Entry 8T58 (X-ray diffraction, 2.23 A resolution); this record covers chains A and C of the 3 polymer chains in the assembly.

== Chain A ==
Molecule: VHH domain
Organism: Homo sapiens
Notes: antibody fragment or engineered binder
Chain sequence (129 residues; row label = number of the first residue in the row; note: 10 numbers in that range are skipped by the numbering (no residue carries them; nothing is unmodelled there); numbers below 1 keep their minus sign (Gly-1 is residue -1)):
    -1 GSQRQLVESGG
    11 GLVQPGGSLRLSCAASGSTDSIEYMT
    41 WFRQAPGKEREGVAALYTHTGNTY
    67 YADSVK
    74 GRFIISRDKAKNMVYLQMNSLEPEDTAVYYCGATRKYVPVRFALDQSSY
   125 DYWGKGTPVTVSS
Not modelled in the structure: -1 to 2
Cystine bridges: Cys23-Cys104

== Chain C ==
Molecule: Fab heavy chain
Organism: Homo sapiens
Notes: antibody fragment or engineered binder
Chain sequence (238 residues; row label = number of the first residue in the row; note: 10 numbers in that range are skipped by the numbering (no residue carries them; nothing is unmodelled there); numbers below 1 keep their minus sign (Glu-2 is residue -2)):
    -2 EISEVQLVESGG
    11 GLVQPGGSLRLSCAASGFNFSYYSIH
    41 WVRQAPGKGLEWVAYISSSSSYTS
    67 YADSVK
    74 GRFTISADTSKNTAYLQMNSLRAEDTAVYYCARGYQYWQYHASWYWNGGL
   125 DYWGQGTLVTVFNQI
   141 KGPSVFPLAPSSKSTSGGTAALGCLVKDYFPEPVTVSWNSGALTSGVHTF
   191 PAVLQSSGLYSLSSVVTVPSSSLGTQTYICNVNHKPSNTKVDKKVEPKSC
   241 DKTHT
Not modelled in the structure: -2 to 0, 154-157, 241-245
Cystine bridges: Cys23-Cys104, Cys164-Cys220

== Interface between chain A and chain C ==
Pairs across the interface (32; chain A residue first):
  Gly9(A) - Tyr118(C)  hydrogen bond (backbone-side chain)
  Gly11(A) - Tyr118(C)  hydrogen bond (backbone-side chain)
  Leu12(A) - Trp117(C)  hydrophobic
  Leu12(A) - Tyr118(C)
  Gln44(A) - Tyr33(C)
  Gln44(A) - Tyr108(C)  hydrogen bond (backbone-side chain)
  Ala45(A) - Tyr108(C)
  Pro46(A) - Tyr108(C)
  Pro46(A) - Gly121(C)
  Pro46(A) - Asp125(C)
  Gly47(A) - Asp125(C)  hydrogen bond (backbone-side chain)
  Gly47(A) - Tyr126(C)
  Thr99(A) - Trp119(C)
  Ala100(A) - Trp119(C)
  Val101(A) - Tyr108(C)  hydrophobic
  Val101(A) - His114(C)
  Val101(A) - Trp119(C)  hydrophobic
  Tyr103(A) - Tyr108(C)
  Gln119(A) - Tyr32(C)
  Trp127(A) - Tyr32(C)  hydrogen bond
  Lys129(A) - Tyr62(C)
  Lys129(A) - Tyr110(C)
  Lys129(A) - Tyr113(C)
  Lys129(A) - His114(C)  hydrogen bond (backbone-side chain)
  Gly130(A) - Tyr113(C)
  Gly130(A) - His114(C)
  Pro132(A) - His114(C)
  Pro132(A) - Tyr118(C)  hydrogen bond (backbone-side chain)
  Pro132(A) - Trp119(C)  hydrophobic
  Val133(A) - Trp119(C)
  Thr134(A) - Tyr118(C)  hydrogen bond (side chain-backbone)
  Thr134(A) - Trp119(C)
Interface residues without a listed pair, chain A (20 interface residues in all): Lys48, Arg50
Interface residues without a listed pair, chain C (15 interface residues in all): Asn29, Arg106

== Summary ==
The interface between chain A and chain C involves 20 residues on one side and 15 on the other, with 8
hydrogen bonds. Among the polar pairs are Gly9(A)-Tyr118(C), Gly11(A)-Tyr118(C) and Gln44(A)-Tyr108(C).
Here chain A is VHH domain and chain C is Fab heavy chain, both from Homo sapiens. Entry 8T58 (Structure of
VHH-Fab complex with engineered FNQIKG elbow region) was determined by X-ray diffraction (same publication as
8T6I, 8T7F, 8T7G, 8T7I, 8T8I, 8T9Y and 3 further entries).
